PDB entry 4BPX | X-ray diffraction, 3.40 A resolution | chains C and D

# Chain C
Molecule: DNA primase small subunit
Source organism: Homo sapiens
Notes: EC 2.7.7.-
UniProt: P49642 (PRI1_HUMAN); residues 1-420 here = UniProt positions 1-420
Sequence (423 residues; each row starts with the number of its first residue; numbers below 1 keep their minus sign (Gly-2 is residue -2)):
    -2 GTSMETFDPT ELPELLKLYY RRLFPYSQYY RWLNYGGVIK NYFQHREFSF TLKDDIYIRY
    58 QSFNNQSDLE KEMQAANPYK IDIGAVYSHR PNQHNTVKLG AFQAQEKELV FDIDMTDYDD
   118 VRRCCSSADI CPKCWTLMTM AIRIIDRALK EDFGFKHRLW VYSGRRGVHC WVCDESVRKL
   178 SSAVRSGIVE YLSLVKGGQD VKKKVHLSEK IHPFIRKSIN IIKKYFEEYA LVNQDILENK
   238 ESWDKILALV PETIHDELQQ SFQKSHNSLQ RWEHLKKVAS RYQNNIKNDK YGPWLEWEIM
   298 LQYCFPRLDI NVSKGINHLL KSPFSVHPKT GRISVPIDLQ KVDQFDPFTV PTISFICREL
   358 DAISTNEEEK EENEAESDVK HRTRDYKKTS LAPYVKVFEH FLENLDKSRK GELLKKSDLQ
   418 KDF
Unresolved in the structure: -2 to 3, 283-289, 360-385, 409-420
Differences from the reference sequence: expression tag (-2 to 0); engineered mutation Ala72 (Lys in P49642), Ala73 (Met in P49642)
Metal / ion sites: Zn2+: Cys121, Cys122, Cys128, Cys131
Curated features (UniProtKB/Swiss-Prot):
  - motif: Cys121 to Cys131 (Zinc knuckle motif)
  - active site: Glu44, Asp109, Asp111
  - binding site (a ribonucleoside 5'-triphosphate): Asp109 to Asp111, Ser160 to His166, His315 to Lys318, His324
  - binding site (Mg(2+)): Asp109, Asp111, Asp306
  - binding site (Mn(2+)): Asp109, Asp111, Asp306
  - binding site (Zn(2+)): Cys121, Cys122, Cys128, Cys131
  - modified residue: Met1 (N-acetylmethionine)
  - natural variant: Cys301 (C301R: In PDIL)
  - mutagenesis: Glu44 (E44A: Strongly decreases primase activity, which can be partially rescued by increasing primase concentration), Tyr54 (Y54A: Decreases primase activity), Arg56 (R56A: Loss of primase activity), Lys77 (K77A: Decreases primase activity), Asp109 (D109A: Loss of primase activity; D109N: Decreases the binding affinity for NTPs), Asp111 (D111A: Loss of primase activity; D111N: Decreases the binding affinity for NTPs), Asp114 (D114A: Slightly decreases primase activity), Asp116 (D116A: Slightly decreases primase activity), Ser160 (S160A: Abolishes NTP binding), Arg163 (R163A: Abolishes NTP binding), His166 (H166A: Abolishes NTP binding. Loss of primase activity), Asp306 (D306A: Loss of primase activity; D306N: Decreases the binding affinity for NTPs), 3 further mutagenesis entries in UniProt

# Chain D
Molecule: DNA polymerase alpha catalytic subunit, DNA primase large subunit
Source organism: Homo sapiens
Notes: EC 2.7.7.7, 2.7.7.-; fragment: primase-binding motif residues 1445-1462, pril residues 19-253
UniProt: chimeric construct of P09884, P49643: residues 1445-1462 from P09884 (DPOLA_HUMAN) positions 1445-1462 (same numbers); residues 19-253 from P49643 positions 19-253 (same numbers)
Sequence (269 residues; numbered 1444 to 253; the number before each row is that of its first residue):
  1444 MGYSEVNLSK LFAGCAVKS
     4 TGSTGSTGST GSTGSNASYP HCLQFYLQPP SENISLIEFE NLAIDRVKLL KSVENLGVSY
    64 VKGTEQYQSK LESELRKLKF SYRENLEDEY EPRRRDHISH FILRLAYCQS EELRRWFIQQ
   124 EMDLLRFRFS ILPKDKIQDF LKDSQLQFEA ISDEEKTLRE QEIVASSPSL SGLKLGFESI
   184 YKIPFADALD LFRGRKVYLE DGFAYVPLKD IVAIILNEFR AKLSKALALT ARSLPAVQSD
   244 ERLQPLLNHL
Unresolved in the structure: 1444, 1456-1462, 4-25, 84-88, 144-154, 171-180
Differences from the reference sequence: expression tag (1444); linker (4-18)
Curated features (UniProtKB/Swiss-Prot):
  - region: Leu253 (Interdomain linker)

# Interface between chain C and chain D
Contacting residue pairs (39; chain C residue first):
  Glu148(C) - Glu203(D)
  Glu148(C) - Asp204(D)  hydrogen bond (backbone-backbone)
  Asp149(C) - Leu202(D)
  Asp149(C) - Glu203(D)  hydrogen bond (backbone-backbone)
  Asp149(C) - Asp204(D)  hydrogen bond (backbone-backbone)
  Asp149(C) - Gly205(D)  hydrogen bond (backbone-backbone)
  Phe150(C) - Phe188(D)  hydrophobic
  Phe150(C) - Leu202(D)  hydrophobic
  Phe150(C) - Asp204(D)
  Phe150(C) - Gly205(D)  hydrogen bond (backbone-backbone)
  Gly151(C) - Asp204(D)
  Gly151(C) - Gly205(D)
  Ala180(C) - Leu192(D)
  Val181(C) - Phe188(D)  hydrophobic
  Val181(C) - Ala189(D)  hydrophobic
  Val181(C) - Leu192(D)  hydrophobic
  Gly184(C) - Leu192(D)
  Gly184(C) - Phe195(D)
  Gly184(C) - Arg196(D)
  Ile185(C) - Phe188(D)  hydrophobic
  Ile185(C) - Phe195(D)
  Glu187(C) - Arg196(D)  salt bridge
  Glu187(C) - Arg198(D)  hydrogen bond (backbone-side chain)
  Tyr188(C) - Phe195(D)
  Tyr188(C) - Arg198(D)  hydrogen bond (backbone-side chain)
  Tyr188(C) - Leu202(D)
  Leu189(C) - Arg198(D)
  Ser190(C) - Arg198(D)  hydrogen bond (backbone-side chain)
  Leu191(C) - Arg198(D)
  Lys193(C) - Arg198(D)
  Lys207(C) - Val167(D)
  Lys207(C) - Ser170(D)  hydrogen bond (side chain-backbone)
  Ile208(C) - Ala168(D)
  His209(C) - Ala168(D)
  His209(C) - Ser169(D)
  His209(C) - Arg198(D)
  His209(C) - Val200(D)  hydrogen bond (side chain-backbone)
  Pro210(C) - Glu165(D)
  Pro210(C) - Ser169(D)
Interface residues without a listed pair, chain C (23 interface residues in all): Lys147, Phe152, Leu177, Phe211, Ile212
Interface residues without a listed pair, chain D (18 interface residues in all): Tyr201, Phe206

# Overview
Chain C and chain D form an interface of 23 and 18 residues respectively; the contacts include 10 hydrogen
bonds and 1 salt bridge. Among the polar pairs are Glu187(C)-Arg196(D), Glu187(C)-Arg198(D) and
Tyr188(C)-Arg198(D).
Chain C is DNA primase small subunit and chain D is DNA polymerase alpha catalytic subunit, DNA primase large
subunit, both from Homo sapiens; the structure, Crystal structure of human primase in complex with the
primase- binding motif of DNA polymerase alpha, was determined by X-ray diffraction (same publication as 4BPU
and 4BPW).
